PDB entry 7YVL | electron microscopy, 3.30 A resolution | chains C and B of the 3 polymer chains in the assembly

[Chain C]
Molecule: TH272 Fab light chain
Source organism: Homo sapiens
Notes: antibody fragment or engineered binder
Amino-acid sequence (109 residues; each row starts with the number of its first residue):
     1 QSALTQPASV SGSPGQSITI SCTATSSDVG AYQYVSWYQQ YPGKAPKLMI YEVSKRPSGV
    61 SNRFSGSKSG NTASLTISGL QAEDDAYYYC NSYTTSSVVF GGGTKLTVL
Not modelled in the structure: 1
Disulfide bonds: Cys-22/Cys-90

[Chain B]
Molecule: Spike glycoprotein
Source organism: Severe acute respiratory syndrome coronavirus 2
UniProtKB: P0DTC2 (SPIKE_SARS2); residues 1-1208 here = UniProt positions 1-1208
Amino-acid sequence (1288 residues; row label = number of the first residue in the row):
     1 MFVFLVLLPL VSSQCVNLIT RTQLPPAYTN SFTRGVYYPD KVFRSSVLHS TQDLFLPFFS
    61 NVTWFHAIHV SGTNGTKRFD NPVLPFNDGV YFASTEKSNI IRGWIFGTTL DSKTQSLLIV
   121 NNATNVVIKV CEFQFCNDPF LDVYYHKNNK SWMESEFRVY SSANNCTFEY VSQPFLMDLE
   181 GKQGNFKNLR EFVFKNIDGY FKIYSKHTPI NLGRDLPQGF SALEPLVDLP IGINITRFQT
   241 LLALHRSYLT PGDSSSGWTA GAAAYYVGYL QPRTFLLKYN ENGTITDAVD CALDPLSETK
   301 CTLKSFTVEK GIYQTSNFRV QPTESIVRFP NITNLCPFDE VFNATRFASV YAWNRKRISN
   361 CVADYSVLYN FAPFFAFKCY GVSPTKLNDL CFTNVYADSF VIRGNEVSQI APGQTGNIAD
   421 YNYKLPDDFT GCVIAWNSNK LDSKVGGNYN YRYRLFRKSN LKPFERDIST EIYQAGNKPC
   481 NGVAGVNCYF PLQSYGFRPT YGVGHQPYRV VVLSFELLHA PATVCGPKKS TNLVKNKCVN
   541 FNFNGLTGTG VLTESNKKFL PFQQFGRDIA DTTDAVRDPQ TLEILDITPC SFGGVSVITP
   601 GTNTSNQVAV LYQGVNCTEV PVAIHADQLT PTWRVYSTGS NVFQTRAGCL IGAEYVNSSY
   661 ECDIPIGAGI CASYQTQTKS HGSASSVASQ SIIAYTMSLG AENSVAYSNN SIAIPTNFTI
   721 SVTTEILPVS MTKTSVDCTM YICGDSTECS NLLLQYGSFC TQLKRALTGI AVEQDKNTQE
   781 VFAQVKQIYK TPPIKYFGGF NFSQILPDPS KPSKRSPIED LLFNKVTLAD AGFIKQYGDC
   841 LGDIAARDLI CAQKFNGLTV LPPLLTDEMI AQYTSALLAG TITSGWTFGA GPALQIPFPM
   901 QMAYRFNGIG VTQNVLYENQ KLIANQFNSA IGKIQDSLSS TPSALGKLQD VVNHNAQALN
   961 TLVKQLSSKF GAISSVLNDI LSRLDPPEAE VQIDRLITGR LQSLQTYVTQ QLIRAAEIRA
  1021 SANLAATKMS ECVLGQSKRV DFCGKGYHLM SFPQSAPHGV VFLHVTYVPA QEKNFTTAPA
  1081 ICHDGKAHFP REGVFVSNGT HWFVTQRNFY EPQIITTDNT FVSGNCDVVI GIVNNTVYDP
  1141 LQPELDSFKE ELDKYFKNHT SPDVDLGDIS GINASVVNIQ KEIDRLNEVA KNLNESLIDL
  1201 QELGKYEQGS GYIPEAPRDG QAYVRKDGEW VFLSTFLSGL EVLFQGPGGW SHPQFEKGGG
  1261 SGGGSGGSAW SHPQFEKGGS HHHHHHHH
Not modelled in the structure: 1-333, 527-1288
Disulfide bonds: Cys-336/Cys-361, Cys-379/Cys-432, Cys-391/Cys-525, Cys-480/Cys-488
Sequence notes: variant Ile-19 (Thr in P0DTC2), Asp-142 (Gly in P0DTC2), Gly-213 (Val in P0DTC2), Asp-339 (Gly in P0DTC2), Phe-371 (Ser in P0DTC2), Pro-373 (Ser in P0DTC2), Phe-375 (Ser in P0DTC2), Ala-376 (Thr in P0DTC2), Asn-405 (Asp in P0DTC2), Ser-408 (Arg in P0DTC2), Asn-417 (Lys in P0DTC2), Lys-440 (Asn in P0DTC2), Arg-452 (Leu in P0DTC2), Asn-477 (Ser in P0DTC2), Lys-478 (Thr in P0DTC2), Ala-484 (Glu in P0DTC2), Val-486 (Phe in P0DTC2), Arg-498 (Gln in P0DTC2), Tyr-501 (Asn in P0DTC2), His-505 (Tyr in P0DTC2), Gly-614 (Asp in P0DTC2), Tyr-655 (His in P0DTC2), Ser-658 (Asn in P0DTC2), Lys-679 (Asn in P0DTC2), His-681 (Pro in P0DTC2), Gly-682 (Arg in P0DTC2), Ser-683 (Arg in P0DTC2), Ser-685 (Arg in P0DTC2), Lys-764 (Asn in P0DTC2), Tyr-796 (Asp in P0DTC2), Pro-817 (Phe in P0DTC2), Pro-892 (Ala in P0DTC2), Pro-899 (Ala in P0DTC2), Pro-942 (Ala in P0DTC2), His-954 (Gln in P0DTC2), Lys-969 (Asn in P0DTC2); engineered mutation Pro-986 (Lys in P0DTC2), Pro-987 (Val in P0DTC2); expression tag (1209-1288)
Swiss-Prot annotation at these positions:
  - region: Asn-280 to Cys-301 (Putative superantigen), Asn-448 to Tyr-451, Tyr-453 to Phe-456 (Immunodominant HLA epitope recognized by the CD8+), Ser-816 to Tyr-837 (Fusion peptide 1), Lys-835 to Phe-855 (Fusion peptide 2), Asp-1163 to Glu-1202 (Heptad repeat 2)
  - site: Arg-815, Ser-816 (Cleavage)
  - glycosylation: Asn-17 (N-linked (GlcNAc...) (complex) asparagine), Asn-61 (N-linked (GlcNAc...) (hybrid) asparagine), Asn-74 (N-linked (GlcNAc...) (complex) asparagine), Asn-122 (N-linked (GlcNAc...) (hybrid) asparagine), Asn-149 (N-linked (GlcNAc...) (complex) asparagine), Asn-165 (N-linked (GlcNAc...) (complex) asparagine), Asn-234 (N-linked (GlcNAc...) (high mannose) asparagine), Asn-282 (N-linked (GlcNAc...) (complex) asparagine), Thr-323 (O-linked (GalNAc) threonine), Ser-325 (O-linked (HexNAc...) serine), Asn-331 (N-linked (GlcNAc...) (complex) asparagine), Asn-343 (N-linked (GlcNAc...) (complex) asparagine), Asn-603 (N-linked (GlcNAc...) (hybrid) asparagine), Asn-616 (N-linked (GlcNAc...) (complex) asparagine), Asn-657 (N-linked (GlcNAc...) (complex) asparagine), Thr-676 (O-linked (GlcNAc...) threonine), Thr-678 (O-linked (GlcNAc...) threonine), Asn-709 (N-linked (GlcNAc...) (high mannose) asparagine), Asn-717 (N-linked (GlcNAc...) (hybrid) asparagine), Asn-801 (N-linked (GlcNAc...) (hybrid) asparagine) and 6 more in UniProt
  - natural variant: Leu-5 (L5F: In strain: Iota/B.1.526), Ser-13 (S13I: In strain: Epsilon/B.1.427/B.1.429), Leu-18 (L18F: In strain: Beta/B.1.351, Gamma/P.1 and 1 more), Thr-20 (T20N: In strain: Gamma/P.1), Leu-24 to Ala-27 (sequence variant, change not given here; In strain: Omicron/BA.2, Omicron/BA.2.12.1 and 6 more), Pro-26 (P26S: In strain: Gamma/P.1), Gln-52 (Q52H: In strain: Omicron/EG.5.1), Ala-67 (A67V: In strain: Eta/B.1.525, Omicron/BA.1), His-69 to Val-70 (deletion: In strain: Alpha/B.1.1.7, Eta/B.1.525 and 5 more), Gly-75 (G75V: In strain: Lambda/C.37), Thr-76 (T76I: In strain: Lambda/C.37), Asp-80 (D80A: In strain: Beta/B.1.351), 70 further natural variant entries in UniProt
  - mutagenesis: His-69 to Val-70 (Increased incorporation of cleaved spike into virions), Asn-121 (N121Q: Partial loss of biliverdin affinity), Arg-190 (R190K: Partial loss of biliverdin affinity), Asn-234 (N234Q: Increased resistance to neutralizing antibodies), Asn-331 (N331Q: Reduced viral infectivity), Asn-343 (N343Q: Reduced viral infectivity), Tyr-453 (Y453F: Decreased HLA binding to NF9 epitope. Increased binding affinity to human ACE2), Ala-475 (A475V: Increased resistance to neutralizing antibodies), Val-483 (V483A: Increased resistance to neutralizing antibodies), Phe-490 (F490L: Increased resistance to neutralizing antibodies and human covalescent sera neutralization), Gln-493 (Q493N: Reduced host ACE2-binding affinity in vitro; Q493Y: Reduced host ACE2-binding affinity in vitro), His-519 (H519P: Increased resistance to human covalescent sera neutralization), 5 further mutagenesis entries in UniProt

[Interface between chain C and chain B]
Pairs across the interface (11; chain C residue first):
  Val-29(C) / Thr-500(B)
  Gly-30(C) / Thr-500(B)
  Ala-31(C) / Thr-500(B)  hydrogen bond (backbone-backbone)
  Ala-31(C) / Tyr-501(B)
  Gln-33(C) / Gln-506(B)
  Tyr-34(C) / Asn-439(B)  hydrogen bond
  Tyr-34(C) / Pro-499(B)
  Tyr-93(C) / Pro-499(B)  hydrophobic
  Tyr-93(C) / Thr-500(B)
  Thr-94(C) / Thr-500(B)
  Thr-95(C) / Arg-498(B)
Also at the interface, not in a pair above, chain C (10 interface residues in all): Ser-96, Ser-97
Also at the interface, not in a pair above, chain B (9 interface residues in all): Val-445, Gly-446, Gly-502
The authors on this interface:
  - epitope / paratope residues, chain C: Val-29(C), Gly-30(C), Ala-31(C), Gln-33(C), Tyr-34(C), Tyr-93(C), Thr-94(C), Thr-95(C)
  - epitope / paratope residues, chain B: Pro-499(B), Thr-500(B), Tyr-501(B)

[Summary]
10 residues of chain C face 9 of chain B across their interface; the contacts include 2 hydrogen bonds. Among
the polar pairs are Tyr-34(C)/Asn-439(B) and Ala-31(C)/Thr-500(B). UniProt lists 18 mutagenesis sites on chain
B. From the paper: epitope/paratope residues Val-29(C), Gly-30(C) and Pro-499(B) among others.
Here chain C is TH272 Fab light chain (Homo sapiens) and chain B is Spike glycoprotein (Severe acute
respiratory syndrome coronavirus 2). Entry 7YVL (Omicron BA.4/5 SARS-CoV-2 S RBD in complex with TH272 Fab)
was determined by electron microscopy together with 7YVE, 7YVF, 7YVK, 8GOU and 8GPY from the same study.
